PDB entry 1DTM | X-ray diffraction, 2.13 A resolution | chain A

== Chain A ==
Name: Recombinant sperm whale myoglobin variant H93G
Source organism: Physeter catodon
Reference sequence: P02185 (MYG_PHYCA); residues 1-153 here = UniProt positions 1-153
Sequence (153 residues; each row starts with the number of its first residue):
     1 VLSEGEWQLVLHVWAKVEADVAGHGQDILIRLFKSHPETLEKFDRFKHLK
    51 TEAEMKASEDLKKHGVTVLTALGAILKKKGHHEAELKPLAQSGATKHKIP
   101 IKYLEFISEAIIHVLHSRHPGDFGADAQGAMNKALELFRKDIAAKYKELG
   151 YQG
Unresolved in the structure: 153
Differences from the reference sequence: engineered mutation Gly93 (His in P02185)
Residues lining bound ligands:
  - 4-methylimidazole (4MZ): Leu89, Ser92, Gly93, His97, Tyr146
  - heme (HEM): Thr39, Lys42, Phe43, Arg45, His64, Thr67, Val68, Ala71, Leu72, Leu89, Ser92, His97, Ile99, Tyr103, Leu104, Ile107, Ile111, Phe138

== In short ==
Chain A binds heme and 4-methylimidazole.
Chain A is Recombinant sperm whale myoglobin variant H93G (Physeter catodon); the structure, Crystal structure
of the sperm-whale myoglobin mutant H93G complexed with 4-methylimidazole, metaquo form, was determined by
X-ray diffraction together with 1DUK and 1DUO from the same study.
